6ZI4 - chains C and L of the 4 polymer chains in the assembly; structure by X-ray diffraction, 2.80 A resolution.

Chain C:
Protein: Photosynthetic reaction center cytochrome c subunit
Source organism: Blastochloris viridis
UniProt: P07173 (CYCR_BLAVI); residues 1-336 here correspond to UniProt positions 21-356 (UniProt number = residue number + 20)
Chain sequence (336 residues; each row starts with the number of its first residue):
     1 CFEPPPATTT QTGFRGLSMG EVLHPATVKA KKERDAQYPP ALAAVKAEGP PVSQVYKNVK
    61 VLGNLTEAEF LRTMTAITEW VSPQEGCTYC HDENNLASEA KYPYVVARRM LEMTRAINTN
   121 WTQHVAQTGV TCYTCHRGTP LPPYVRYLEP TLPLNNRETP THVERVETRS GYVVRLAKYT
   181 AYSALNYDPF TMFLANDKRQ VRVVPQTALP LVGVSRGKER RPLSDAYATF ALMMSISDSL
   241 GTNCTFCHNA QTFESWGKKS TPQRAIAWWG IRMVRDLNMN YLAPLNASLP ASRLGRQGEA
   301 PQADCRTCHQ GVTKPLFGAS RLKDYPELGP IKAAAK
Not modelled in the structure: 333-336
Glycans and other covalent adducts: diacyl glycerol (DGA) linked to Cys-1; heme c (HEC) linked to Cys-87, Cys-90, Cys-132, Cys-135, Cys-244, Cys-247, Cys-305, Cys-308
Ion coordination: heme c Fe (4 sites), coordinated by Met-74, His-91, Met-110, His-124, His-136, Met-233, His-248, His-309
Residues lining bound ligands:
  - heme c (HEC), molecule 1: Tyr-56, Lys-57, Asn-58, Val-59, Lys-60, Val-61, Leu-62, Phe-70, Leu-71, Met-74, Thr-75, Ile-77, Thr-78, Val-81, Ser-82, Gly-86, His-91, Leu-96, Ala-97, Tyr-104, Ala-107, Arg-108
  - heme c (HEC), molecule 2: Ile-77, Val-81, Tyr-89, Tyr-102, Pro-103, Val-106, Ala-107, Met-110, Leu-111, Met-113, Thr-114, Ile-117, Val-130, Thr-131, His-136, Pro-140, Leu-141, Pro-142, Val-145, Leu-277, Leu-282, Leu-289, Arg-293, Pro-301, Gln-302, Thr-307
  - heme c (HEC), molecule 3: Ile-117, His-124, Val-125, Ala-126, Thr-128, Gly-129, Val-130, Leu-194, Ile-236, Leu-240, Phe-246, Gln-263, Ile-266, Ala-267, Gly-270, Ile-271, Met-273, Val-274, Leu-277, Asp-304, His-309, Thr-313, Lys-314, Pro-315
  - heme c (HEC), molecule 4: Gln-200, Val-201, Arg-202, Val-203, Val-204, Gln-206, Phe-230, Met-233, Met-234, Ile-236, Ser-237, Leu-240, Thr-242, Asn-243, Phe-246, His-248, Phe-253, Glu-254, Trp-256, Gln-263, Arg-264, Ala-267, Trp-268, Ile-271, Arg-272
Curated features (UniProtKB/Swiss-Prot):
  - binding site (heme): Met-74, Cys-87, Cys-90, His-91, Met-110, His-124, Cys-132, Cys-135, His-136, Met-233, Cys-244, Cys-247, His-248, Cys-305, Cys-308, His-309
  - site: Cys-1 (Not N-palmitoylated)
  - lipidation: Cys-1 (S-diacylglycerol cysteine)

Chain L:
Protein: Reaction center protein L chain
Source organism: Blastochloris viridis
UniProt: P06009 (RCEL_BLAVI); residues 1-273 here correspond to UniProt positions 2-274 (UniProt number = residue number + 1)
Chain sequence (273 residues; row label = number of the first residue in the row):
     1 ALLSFERKYR VRGGTLIGGD LFDFWVGPYF VGFFGVSAIF FIFLGVSLIG YAASQGPTWD
    61 PFAISINPPD LKYGLGAAPL LEGGFWQAIT VCALGAFISW MLREVEISRK LGIGWHVPLA
   121 FCVPIFMFCV LQVFRPLLLG SWGHAFPYGI LSHLDWVNNF GYQYLNWHYN PGHMSSVSFL
   181 FVNAMALGLH GGLILSVANP GDGDKVKTAE HENQYFRDVV GYSIGALSIH RLGLFLASNI
   241 FLTGAFGTIA SGPFWTRGWP EWWGWWLDIP FWS
Ion coordination: Fe ion: His-190, His-230 (shared with 3 residues of chain M)
Residues lining bound ligands:
  - bacteriochlorophyll b (BCB), molecule 1: Val-46, Phe-97, Phe-128, Leu-131, Phe-146, Ile-150, Leu-151, His-153, Leu-154, Trp-156, Val-157
  - bacteriochlorophyll b (BCB), molecule 2: Phe-97, Phe-121, Pro-124, Ile-125, Met-127, Phe-128, Leu-131, Val-157, Asn-158, Phe-160, Gly-161, Tyr-162, Trp-167, His-168, Gly-172, His-173, Ser-176, Val-177, Leu-180, Phe-181, Ile-240, Phe-241, Gly-244, Ala-245, Gly-247, Thr-248
  - bacteriochlorophyll b (BCB), molecule 3: Val-157, Tyr-162, His-168, Leu-180, Phe-181
  - bacteriochlorophyll b (BCB), molecule 4: His-168, His-173, Met-174, Val-177, Ser-178, Phe-181, Val-182, Met-185, Val-220, Tyr-222
  - bacteriopheophytin b (BPB), molecule 1: Phe-41, Ile-42, Gly-45, Ile-49, Ile-89, Cys-92, Ala-93, Ala-96, Phe-97, Trp-100, Glu-104, Val-117, Ala-120, Phe-121, Val-123, Pro-124, Phe-128, Phe-146, Pro-147, Tyr-148, Gly-149, Ile-150, His-153, Ala-237, Ser-238, Phe-241
  - bacteriopheophytin b (BPB), molecule 2: Phe-181, Ala-184, Met-185, Leu-189, Val-219, Val-220
  - diacyl glycerol (DGA): Pro-171, Met-174, Ser-175, Ser-178, Trp-262, Trp-263, Trp-265
  - heptane-1,2,3-triol (HTO): Leu-75, Gly-76, Ala-77, Gln-87, Val-91, Trp-142
  - menaquinone-7 (MQ7): Val-26, Tyr-29, Phe-30, Val-31, Gly-35, Ile-39, Ile-42, Trp-100, Arg-103
Curated features (UniProtKB/Swiss-Prot):
  - binding site ((7R,8Z)-bacteriochlorophyll b): His-153, His-173
  - binding site (Fe cation): His-190, His-230
  - binding site (a ubiquinone): Phe-216

How chain C and chain L interact:
Residue-residue contacts (73; chain C residue first):
  Cys-1(C) with Trp-255(L); Trp-262(L), hydrogen bond (backbone-side chain)
  Phe-2(C) with Phe-254(L); Trp-262(L)
  Glu-3(C) with Pro-253(L); Phe-254(L), hydrogen bond (backbone-backbone); Trp-255(L); Thr-256(L), hydrogen bond; Arg-257(L), salt bridge
  Pro-4(C) with Pro-253(L)
  Pro-5(C) with Pro-253(L); Phe-254(L)
  Ala-7(C) with Gly-252(L)
  Thr-9(C) with Leu-71(L); His-144(L), hydrogen bond
  Thr-10(C) with Leu-71(L)
  Gln-11(C) with Asp-70(L), hydrogen bond; Leu-71(L), hydrogen bond (side chain-backbone)
  Phe-14(C) with Asn-67(L)
  Arg-15(C) with Asn-67(L), hydrogen bond (backbone-side chain); Pro-68(L), hydrogen bond (side chain-backbone); Pro-69(L); Asp-70(L); Leu-81(L), hydrogen bond (side chain-backbone); Glu-82(L)
  Gly-16(C) with Asn-67(L); Pro-68(L); Pro-147(L); Trp-156(L)
  Leu-17(C) with Trp-156(L); Asn-159(L), hydrogen bond (backbone-side chain)
  Ser-18(C) with Trp-156(L); Asn-159(L); Phe-160(L); Gln-163(L), hydrogen bond
  Met-19(C) with Asn-159(L); Gln-163(L)
  Gly-20(C) with Gln-163(L), hydrogen bond (backbone-side chain)
  Val-22(C) with Tyr-164(L); Thr-256(L)
  Leu-23(C) with Thr-256(L)
  His-24(C) with Thr-256(L)
  Thr-161(C) with Ser-273(L), hydrogen bond (side chain-backbone)
  Val-163(C) with Ser-273(L)
  Lys-178(C) with Asp-268(L), salt bridge
  Ala-181(C) with Leu-165(L), hydrophobic; Pro-260(L); Glu-261(L)
  Tyr-182(C) with Pro-260(L); Glu-261(L); Gly-264(L); Asp-268(L), hydrogen bond
  Ser-183(C) with Tyr-169(L)
  Ala-184(C) with Tyr-169(L), hydrogen bond (backbone-side chain)
  Phe-230(C) with Leu-165(L); Asn-166(L)
  Met-234(C) with Leu-165(L), hydrophobic
  Ser-237(C) with Leu-165(L)
  Thr-242(C) with Leu-165(L)
  Asn-243(C) with Tyr-162(L); Gln-163(L), hydrogen bond (side chain-backbone); Leu-165(L)
  Cys-244(C) with Tyr-162(L), hydrogen bond (side chain-backbone)
  Thr-245(C) with Asn-159(L); Gln-163(L)
  His-248(C) with Asn-159(L)
  Asn-249(C) with Asn-159(L), hydrogen bond
  Ala-250(C) with Asn-158(L), hydrogen bond (backbone-side chain); Asn-159(L), hydrogen bond (backbone-side chain); Tyr-162(L), hydrophobic
  Gln-251(C) with Asp-155(L), hydrogen bond; Asn-158(L)
  Phe-253(C) with Tyr-162(L), hydrophobic
Also at the interface, not in a pair above, chain C (42 interface residues in all): Thr-27, Glu-164, Val-174, Asp-238
Also at the interface, not in a pair above, chain L (40 interface residues in all): Gly-83, Leu-139, Gly-143, Ala-145, Ala-250, Trp-259, Leu-267, Trp-272

In short:
42 residues of chain C and 40 residues of chain L are in contact, with 21 hydrogen bonds and 2 salt bridges.
Polar pairs include Glu-3(C)/Arg-257(L), Lys-178(C)/Asp-268(L) and Cys-1(C)/Trp-262(L). Ligands of chain L:
diacyl glycerol, 4 copies of bacteriochlorophyll b, bacteriopheophytin b, heptane-1,2,3-triol and
menaquinone-7.
Chain C is Photosynthetic reaction center cytochrome c subunit and chain L is Reaction center protein L chain,
both from Blastochloris viridis; the structure, Ultrafast Structural Response to Charge Redistribution Within
a Photosynthetic Reaction Centre - 5 ps (a) structure, was determined by X-ray diffraction, deposited together
with 6ZHW, 6ZI5, 6ZI6, 6ZI9, 6ZIA and 6ZID.
